Entry 6GB5 (X-ray diffraction, 2.30 A resolution); this record covers chains A and B of the 4 polymer chains in the assembly.

[Chain A]
Protein: H-2 class I histocompatibility antigen, D-B alpha chain
Source organism: Mus musculus
Reference sequence: P01899 (HA11_MOUSE); residues 1-338 here correspond to UniProt positions 25-362 (UniProt number = residue number + 24)
Sequence (338 residues; numbered 1 to 338; the number before each row is that of its first residue):
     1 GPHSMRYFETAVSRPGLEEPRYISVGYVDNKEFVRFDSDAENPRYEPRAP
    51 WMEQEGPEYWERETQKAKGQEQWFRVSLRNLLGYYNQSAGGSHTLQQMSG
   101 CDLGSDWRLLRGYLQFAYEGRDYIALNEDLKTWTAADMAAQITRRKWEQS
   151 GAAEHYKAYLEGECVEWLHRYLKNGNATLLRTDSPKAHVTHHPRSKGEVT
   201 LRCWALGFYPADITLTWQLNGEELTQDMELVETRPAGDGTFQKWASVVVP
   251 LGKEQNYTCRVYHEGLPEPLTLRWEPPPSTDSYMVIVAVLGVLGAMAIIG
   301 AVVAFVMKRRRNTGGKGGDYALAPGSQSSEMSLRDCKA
Not modelled in the structure: 196-197, 277-338
Cystine bridges: Cys203-Cys259

[Chain B]
Protein: Beta-2-microglobulin
Source organism: Mus musculus
Reference sequence: P01887 (B2MG_MOUSE); residues 1-99 here correspond to UniProt positions 21-119 (UniProt number = residue number + 20)
Sequence (99 residues; each row starts with the number of its first residue):
     1 IQKTPQIQVYSRHPPENGKPNILNCYVTQFHPPHIEIQMLKNGKKIPKVE
    51 MSDMSFSKDWSFYILAHTEFTPTETDTYACRVKHDSMAEPKTVYWDRDM
Cystine bridges: Cys25-Cys80
Differences from the reference sequence: variant Asp85 (Ala105 in P01887)

[How chain A and chain B interact]
Contacting residue pairs - 50 pairs, chain A then chain B:
  Phe8(A) with Phe56(B)
  Glu9(A) with Phe56(B)
  Thr10(A) with Phe56(B)
  Val12(A) with Pro33(B), hydrophobic
  Arg14(A) with His34(B), hydrogen bond
  Ile23(A) with Met54(B), hydrophobic
  Arg35(A) with Asp53(B); Met54(B), hydrogen bond (side chain-backbone); Ser55(B)
  Arg48(A) with Asp53(B), salt bridge
  Thr94(A) with His31(B); Pro33(B)
  Gln96(A) with Phe56(B); Trp60(B), hydrogen bond (side chain-backbone); Phe62(B)
  Gln97(A) with Phe56(B)
  Met98(A) with Phe56(B), hydrophobic; Lys58(B); Trp60(B), hydrophobic
  Gln115(A) with Trp60(B)
  Phe116(A) with Trp60(B)
  Ala117(A) with Trp60(B), hydrophobic
  Glu119(A) with Ile1(B); His31(B)
  Gly120(A) with His31(B); Trp60(B)
  Arg121(A) with Ile1(B)
  Asp122(A) with Trp60(B), hydrogen bond
  His192(A) with Asp98(B)
  Arg202(A) with Asp98(B), hydrogen bond (side chain-backbone); Met99(B)
  Trp204(A) with Met99(B)
  Val231(A) with Gln8(B)
  Glu232(A) with Gln8(B), hydrogen bond (backbone-side chain)
  Thr233(A) with Tyr26(B)
  Arg234(A) with Gln8(B), hydrogen bond; Tyr10(B); Tyr26(B); Met99(B), hydrogen bond (side chain-backbone)
  Pro235(A) with Tyr10(B), hydrogen bond (backbone-side chain); Asn24(B); Tyr26(B)
  Ala236(A) with Arg12(B), hydrogen bond (backbone-side chain); Asn24(B), hydrogen bond (backbone-side chain)
  Gly237(A) with Arg12(B), hydrogen bond (backbone-side chain); Leu65(B)
  Gln242(A) with Tyr10(B); Ser11(B), hydrogen bond (side chain-backbone); Arg12(B), hydrogen bond (side chain-backbone)
  Trp244(A) with Met99(B), hydrogen bond (side chain-backbone)
Also at the interface, not in a pair above, chain A (35 interface residues in all): Val25, Tyr27, Ser92, Asp238
Also at the interface, not in a pair above, chain B (24 interface residues in all): Pro32, Ser57, Tyr63, Asp85

[In short]
Chain A and chain B form an interface of 35 and 24 residues respectively, with 15 hydrogen bonds and 1 salt
bridge. Polar pairs include Arg48(A)-Asp53(B), Arg14(A)-His34(B) and Arg35(A)-Met54(B).
Chain A is H-2 class I histocompatibility antigen, D-B alpha chain and chain B is Beta-2-microglobulin, both
from Mus musculus; the structure, Structure of H-2Db with truncated SEV peptide and GL, was determined by
X-ray diffraction together with 6GB6 and 6GB7 from the same study.
